6YXY - chains AA and AE of the 83 polymer chains in the assembly; structure by electron microscopy, 3.10 A resolution.

[Chain AA]
Molecule: 12S ribosomal RNA
From: Trypanosoma brucei brucei
Sequence (1176 nucleotides; each row starts with the number of its first residue):
     1 AUUUUACCAA UUAAGAAGAA UAUUAUAAUA AUGGGUGUCU UAUAUUUUAA AUAAAUAUUU
    61 AAAUUCCGUG UAGUAAAUUU AUUAUUUGUA UUAUUUAUAU AAUAGGUGUA UUAUAUUUAA
   121 AUUUUAAAUU UGUUGUUUUA UAUUUAGAUA CAUAUUUAUA GAUUAAUAUA UUUAAAUAAU
   181 AUUUUAAAAU UUAUUGAACU GUAAUUAUUA GUUUAAUAUU UUUAGUUUGA UGUUGAAAUA
   241 UUUAAUUAAA GAUGUUACAG UUGUUCUAUA UGUACCAAAU AAAUAUAGUA AGAUUAUUUU
   301 AGUUGAAUUA AUAAAUAAAU AUUUAUUUUU CUUUGUAAAU AUUAUGAACA AUUUAAAAAU
   361 UAAUCUGUUU AACUAAAAUG UUAUAUAUAA UAAUCUAAGU UAAUUUGAAU AUUAAAAGUA
   421 CAAGUAUAAU UUGUAAUUCU AAAGUAUUUU AAUGGUAUAU UUUUAGUAGG UAAAUGAAAA
   481 GUAUAAAUGG AUAUAACUUA AUAUUUAAUA UUUGUUUAAU GAAAAGUAUU UUAUUAUUAU
   541 AUUGUAUAGU AUUAUUAUAG UGUAUAGUUU UUUAAAAAUA UAAAAAUAUU GUUAAUAAAA
   601 UUAUCGUAUU UUAAGUGCGU UUAUUAAAUG CGUUUGUCUA AGAUAAUUAU UUAAGAUUAU
   661 UCUUGUAAAU AUAUUUAAAU AUUAAUAAUU CUUAAAAUAA AAAAAUAUCC UCAAUUGCAA
   721 UAUUAUUGUA GCAUAGUAAU UUGUUAACUA AAUAUUAAAG UGUUCCAUAG AAAAUUUUUA
   781 AAUUACAACA AAUAAAAUAA AGUAUGAAUU AAUAUCAAAA UUUUAAUAAA AAUUAAAAAA
   841 UUAAAAUAGG GCAAGUCCUA CUCUCCUUUA CAAAGAGAAC AUUAUGAUAU GUAAUUGUAU
   901 GUUUGAUUGG GGCAAUACUA UAUUUAUUUA UAUAGCAUAA GAACUAUAUU CUUUGAAAUU
   961 AUAAAAGGUU CGAGCAGGUU AACAAGCAUU AAAAAUAAAU GUGUUUCAUC GUCUACUUAU
  1021 UACCAUGAUU GNNNNNNNNN NNNNNNNNNA AUUCGUUAGU UGGGUUAAAA UCGUUGUAAA
  1081 GCAGAUUUGU UUAUAUAUUU AAUUUUUAUA AUUAAUAAUA AUUAAUAUAA GUACGCAAGG
  1141 AUUGAUUAUU GAAAAAAGAA AGAAGAAUAU AAUUUA
Not modelled in the structure: 207-221, 397-442, 595-784, 1024-1031, 1050-1058, 1066-1070
Differences from the reference sequence: conflict N1032 (A2395 in 343546), N1033 (U2396 in 343546), N1034 (U2397 in 343546), N1035 (G2398 in 343546), N1036 (U2399 in 343546), N1037 (U2400 in 343546), N1038 (C2401 in 343546), N1039 (A2402 in 343546), N1040 (U2403 in 343546), N1041 (C2404 in 343546), N1042 (A2405 in 343546), N1043 (A2406 in 343546), N1044 (A2407 in 343546), N1045 (A2408 in 343546), N1046 (U2409 in 343546), N1047 (A2410 in 343546), N1048 (G2411 in 343546), N1049 (U2412 in 343546)
Ion coordination: Mg2+ site 1 near A30 (its only coordinating residue here); Mg2+ site 2: A63, G68; Mg2+ site 3: G70 (shared with 2 residues of chain A8); Mg2+ site 4 near G108 (its only coordinating residue here); Mg2+ site 5 near A140 (its only coordinating residue here); Mg2+ site 6 near U145 (its only coordinating residue here); Mg2+ site 7 near A146 (its only coordinating residue here); Mg2+ site 8: A198, C199; Mg2+ site 9: A238, A551; Mg2+ site 10 near U267 (its only coordinating residue here); Mg2+ site 11 near G469 (its only coordinating residue here); Mg2+ site 12 near A495 (its only coordinating residue here); 6 more Mg2+ sites not listed

[Chain AE]
Protein: uL3m
From: Trypanosoma brucei brucei
UniProtKB: Q580R4 (Q580R4_TRYB2); residue numbers follow UniProt; this construct covers 1-473
Chain sequence (473 residues; row label = number of the first residue in the row):
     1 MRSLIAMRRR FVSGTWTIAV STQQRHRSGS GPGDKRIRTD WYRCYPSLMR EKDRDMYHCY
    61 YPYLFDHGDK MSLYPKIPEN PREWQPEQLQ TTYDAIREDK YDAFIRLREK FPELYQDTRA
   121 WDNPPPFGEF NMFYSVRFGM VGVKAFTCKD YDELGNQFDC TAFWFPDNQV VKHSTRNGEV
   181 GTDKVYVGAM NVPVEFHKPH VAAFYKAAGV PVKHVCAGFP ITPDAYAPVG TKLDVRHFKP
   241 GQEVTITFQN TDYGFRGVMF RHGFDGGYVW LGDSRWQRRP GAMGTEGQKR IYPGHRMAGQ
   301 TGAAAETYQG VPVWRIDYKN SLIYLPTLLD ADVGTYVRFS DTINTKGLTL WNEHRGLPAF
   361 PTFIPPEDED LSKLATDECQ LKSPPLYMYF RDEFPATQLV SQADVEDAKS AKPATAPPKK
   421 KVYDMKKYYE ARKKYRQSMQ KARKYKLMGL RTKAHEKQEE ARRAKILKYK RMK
Not modelled in the structure: 1-26, 461-473

[Chain AA / chain AE interface]
Residue-residue contacts - 96 pairs, chain AA then chain AE:
  A576(AA) - Phe255(AE)  hydrogen bond to the sugar
  A577(AA) - Phe255(AE)  phosphate contact
  A577(AA) - Gly257(AE)  phosphate contact
  A577(AA) - Ala298(AE)  sugar contact
  A578(AA) - Gly257(AE)  phosphate contact
  A795(AA) - Arg256(AE)  salt bridge to the phosphate
  A819(AA) - Arg290(AE)  sugar contact
  U821(AA) - Glu286(AE)  phosphate contact
  A844(AA) - Ile291(AE)  base contact
  A844(AA) - Met297(AE)  sugar contact
  A846(AA) - Val269(AE)  sugar contact
  A846(AA) - Gln288(AE)  hydrogen bond to the sugar
  A846(AA) - Lys289(AE)  sugar contact
  A846(AA) - Arg290(AE)  base contact
  A846(AA) - Ile291(AE)  base contact
  U847(AA) - Gln288(AE)  sugar contact
  U847(AA) - Lys289(AE)  sugar contact
  U1091(AA) - Tyr268(AE)  hydrogen bond to the base
  U1099(AA) - Ile291(AE)  hydrogen bond to the sugar
  U1100(AA) - Ile291(AE)  sugar contact
  U1100(AA) - Tyr292(AE)  sugar contact
  U1100(AA) - Pro293(AE)  phosphate contact
  U1100(AA) - Gly294(AE)  phosphate contact
  U1100(AA) - His295(AE)  sugar contact
  U1100(AA) - Met297(AE)  base contact
  A1101(AA) - Arg261(AE)  phosphate contact
  A1101(AA) - Pro293(AE)  phosphate contact
  A1101(AA) - Gly294(AE)  hydrogen bond to the phosphate
  A1101(AA) - His295(AE)  sugar contact
  A1101(AA) - Met297(AE)  sugar contact
  A1101(AA) - Ala298(AE)  hydrogen bond to the sugar
  A1102(AA) - Arg261(AE)  salt bridge to the phosphate
  A1102(AA) - Gln300(AE)  hydrogen bond to the sugar
  U1107(AA) - Lys198(AE)  salt bridge to the phosphate
  A1108(AA) - Lys172(AE)  hydrogen bond to the base
  A1108(AA) - Tyr186(AE)  base contact
  A1108(AA) - His200(AE)  salt bridge to the phosphate
  A1108(AA) - Val201(AE)  sugar contact
  A1108(AA) - Phe204(AE)  stacking on the base
  A1108(AA) - Cys216(AE)  hydrogen bond to the sugar
  U1109(AA) - Tyr186(AE)  hydrogen bond to the base
  U1109(AA) - Cys216(AE)  sugar contact
  A1110(AA) - Lys184(AE)  salt bridge to the phosphate
  A1110(AA) - Gly218(AE)  phosphate contact
  A1111(AA) - Lys184(AE)  salt bridge to the phosphate
  U1112(AA) - Arg176(AE)  hydrogen bond to the sugar
  U1112(AA) - Asn177(AE)  hydrogen bond to the base
  U1112(AA) - Glu179(AE)  base contact
  U1116(AA) - Ser30(AE)  sugar contact
  A1117(AA) - Gly29(AE)  base contact
  A1117(AA) - Ser30(AE)  hydrogen bond to the sugar
  A1117(AA) - Gly31(AE)  hydrogen bond to the sugar
  A1117(AA) - Pro32(AE)  hydrogen bond to the sugar
  A1117(AA) - Gly33(AE)  hydrogen bond to the sugar
  A1118(AA) - Asp34(AE)  base contact
  A1118(AA) - Lys35(AE)  hydrogen bond to the sugar
  A1118(AA) - Thr39(AE)  sugar contact
  U1119(AA) - Thr39(AE)  sugar contact
  A1120(AA) - Thr39(AE)  phosphate contact
  A1120(AA) - Asp40(AE)  sugar contact
  A1120(AA) - Trp41(AE)  hydrogen bond to the phosphate
  A1120(AA) - Tyr42(AE)  stacking on the base
  U1122(AA) - Arg38(AE)  sugar contact
  U1126(AA) - Thr397(AE)  hydrogen bond to the sugar
  U1126(AA) - Gln398(AE)  sugar contact
  A1127(AA) - Thr397(AE)  sugar contact
  A1145(AA) - Arg43(AE)  salt bridge to the phosphate
  U1146(AA) - Lys346(AE)  salt bridge to the phosphate
  U1146(AA) - Tyr389(AE)  sugar contact
  U1146(AA) - Arg391(AE)  phosphate contact
  U1146(AA) - Gln398(AE)  hydrogen bond to the base
  U1147(AA) - Tyr389(AE)  phosphate contact
  U1147(AA) - Arg391(AE)  salt bridge to the phosphate
  U1149(AA) - Arg36(AE)  sugar contact
  U1150(AA) - Arg36(AE)  sugar contact
  G1151(AA) - Arg36(AE)  salt bridge to the phosphate
  A1152(AA) - Glu306(AE)  sugar contact
  A1152(AA) - Thr307(AE)  hydrogen bond to the sugar
  A1152(AA) - Tyr308(AE)  stacking on the base
  A1153(AA) - Arg27(AE)  sugar contact
  A1153(AA) - Ser28(AE)  hydrogen bond to the sugar
  A1153(AA) - Gly29(AE)  sugar contact
  A1153(AA) - Asn250(AE)  hydrogen bond to the base
  A1153(AA) - Ala304(AE)  base contact
  A1153(AA) - Ala305(AE)  sugar contact
  A1153(AA) - Glu306(AE)  sugar contact
  A1153(AA) - Thr307(AE)  hydrogen bond to the sugar
  A1154(AA) - Thr247(AE)  base contact
  A1154(AA) - Ala305(AE)  sugar contact
  A1154(AA) - Arg338(AE)  base contact
  A1155(AA) - Arg27(AE)  phosphate contact
  A1155(AA) - Ser28(AE)  phosphate contact
  G1158(AA) - Lys198(AE)  sugar contact
  G1158(AA) - His200(AE)  stacking on the base
  A1159(AA) - Lys198(AE)  salt bridge to the phosphate
  A1159(AA) - Pro199(AE)  base contact
Other interface residues (no listed pair), chain AA (45 interface residues in all): A791, U1103, U1106, U1123, A1125
Other interface residues (no listed pair), chain AE (68 interface residues in all): Ile37, Val215, Phe264, Gly299, Gln309, Thr327, Phe394, Pro395

[Summary]
Chain AA and chain AE form an interface of 45 and 68 residues respectively, with 24 hydrogen bonds, 11 salt
bridges and 4 aromatic stacking contacts. Among the polar pairs are U1091(AA)-Tyr268(AE), A1108(AA)-Lys172(AE)
and U1109(AA)-Tyr186(AE). A63(AA) and G68(AA) coordinate Mg2+ site 2.
Here chain AA is 12S ribosomal RNA and chain AE is uL3m, both from Trypanosoma brucei brucei. Entry 6YXY
(State B of the Trypanosoma brucei mitoribosomal large subunit assembly intermediate) was determined by
electron microscopy (same publication as 6YXX).
